Entry 7MNN (X-ray diffraction, 6.70 A resolution (low resolution: residue-level contacts below are approximate; hydrogen-bond / salt-bridge calls are withheld)); this record covers chains A and H of the 3 polymer chains in the assembly.

== Chain A ==
Protein: E3 SUMO-protein ligase RanBP2
From: Homo sapiens
Notes: EC 2.3.2.-
UniProt: P49792 (RBP2_HUMAN); residue numbers follow UniProt; this construct covers 1-752
Chain sequence (753 residues; row label = number of the first residue in the row; numbering starts at 0):
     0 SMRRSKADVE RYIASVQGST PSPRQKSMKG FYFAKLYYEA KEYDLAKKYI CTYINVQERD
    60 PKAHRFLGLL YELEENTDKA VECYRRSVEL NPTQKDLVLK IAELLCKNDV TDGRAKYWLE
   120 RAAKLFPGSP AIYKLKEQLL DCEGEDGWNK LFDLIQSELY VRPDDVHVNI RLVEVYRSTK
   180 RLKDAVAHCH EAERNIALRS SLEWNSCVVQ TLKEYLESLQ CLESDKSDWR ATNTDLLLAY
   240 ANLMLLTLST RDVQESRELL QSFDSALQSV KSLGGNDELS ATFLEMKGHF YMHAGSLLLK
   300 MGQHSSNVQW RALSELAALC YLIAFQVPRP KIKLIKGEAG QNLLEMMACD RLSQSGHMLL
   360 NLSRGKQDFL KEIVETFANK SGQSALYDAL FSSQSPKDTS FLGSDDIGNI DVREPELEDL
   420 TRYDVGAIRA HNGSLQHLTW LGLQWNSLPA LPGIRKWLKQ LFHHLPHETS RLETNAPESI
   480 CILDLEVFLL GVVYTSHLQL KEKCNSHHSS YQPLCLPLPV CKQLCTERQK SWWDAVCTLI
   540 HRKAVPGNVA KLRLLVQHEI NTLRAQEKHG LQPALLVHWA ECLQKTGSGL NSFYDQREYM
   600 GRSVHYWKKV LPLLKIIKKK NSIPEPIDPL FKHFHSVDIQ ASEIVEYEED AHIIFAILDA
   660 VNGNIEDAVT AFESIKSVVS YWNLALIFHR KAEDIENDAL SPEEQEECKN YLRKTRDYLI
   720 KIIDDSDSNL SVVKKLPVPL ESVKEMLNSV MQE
Disordered / not traced: 0-2
Sequence notes: expression tag (0); engineered mutation Met-599 (Ile in P49792), Ile-653 (Thr in P49792)
UniProt features mapped onto this chain:
  - modified residue: Thr-19 (Phosphothreonine), Ser-21 (Phosphoserine)
  - natural variant: Thr-585 (T585M: In IIAE3), Ile-653 (T653I: In IIAE3; this construct carries the variant), Ile-656 (I656V: In IIAE3)
Reported in the primary citation:
  - disease-associated variants - T653I: unchanged binding to NUP88NTD
  - disease-associated variants - T653I, W681C: decreased stability

== Chain H ==
Protein: Antibody Fab14 Heavy Chain
From: Homo sapiens
Notes: antibody fragment or engineered binder
Chain sequence (240 residues; numbered 1 to 240; the number before each row is that of its first residue):
     1 EISEVQLVES GGGLVQPGGS LRLSCAASGF NFSSSSIHWV RQAPGKGLEW VASIYSYSGY
    61 TSYADSVKGR FTISADTSKN TAYLQMNSLR AEDTAVYYCA RSPWRWSGVS DGGFYYKALD
   121 YWGQGTLVTV SSASTKGPSV FPLAPSSKST SGGTAALGCL VKDYFPEPVT VSWNSGALTS
   181 GVHTFPAVLQ SSGLYSLSSV VTVPSSSLGT QTYICNVNHK PSNTKVDKKV EPKSCDKTHT
Disordered / not traced: 1-3, 231-240
Cystine bridges: Cys-25/Cys-99, Cys-159/Cys-215

== How chain A and chain H interact ==
Residue-residue contacts (38):
  Tyr-159(A) with Thr-61(H); Tyr-63(H)
  Val-160(A) with Tyr-60(H)
  His-462(A) with Thr-77(H); Ser-78(H)
  His-463(A) with Ser-78(H); Asn-80(H)
  Arg-470(A) with Arg-105(H)
  Glu-477(A) with Asn-31(H); Ser-34(H); Tyr-57(H); Trp-104(H); Arg-105(H)
  Leu-538(A) with Ser-33(H); Tyr-57(H)
  Ile-539(A) with Ser-33(H); Thr-77(H)
  His-540(A) with Thr-77(H)
  Arg-541(A) with Phe-32(H); Ser-33(H); Ser-35(H); Ile-54(H); Tyr-55(H); Ser-56(H); Tyr-57(H); Ser-58(H); Gly-59(H); Ala-75(H)
  Ala-543(A) with Tyr-57(H); Ser-58(H)
  Val-544(A) with Ser-58(H)
  Pro-545(A) with Ser-58(H); Tyr-60(H); Val-109(H)
  Val-548(A) with Tyr-55(H); Tyr-57(H); Trp-104(H)
  Arg-552(A) with Trp-104(H)
Interface residues without a listed pair, chain A (18 interface residues in all): Pro-476, Thr-537, Lys-542
Interface residues without a listed pair, chain H (22 interface residues in all): Lys-79

== Overview ==
Chain A and chain H form an interface of 18 and 22 residues respectively. From the paper: T653I and W681C of
chain A reduce stability; T653I of chain A leaves binding to NUP88NTD unchanged.
Here chain A is E3 SUMO-protein ligase RanBP2 and chain H is Antibody Fab14 Heavy Chain, both from Homo
sapiens. Entry 7MNN (Crystal structure of the N-terminal domain of NUP358/RanBP2 (residues 1-752) T653I mutant
in complex with Fab ...) was determined by X-ray diffraction together with 7MNI, 7MNL, 7MNM, 7MNO, 7MNP, 7MNQ
and 14 further entries from the same study.
